Entry 7VQP (X-ray diffraction, 1.94 A resolution); this record covers chains A and C.

# Chain A
Name: Vitamin D3 receptor
Source organism: Rattus norvegicus
Amino-acid sequence (271 residues; row label = number of the first residue in the row; note: 47 numbers in that range are skipped by the numbering (no residue carries them; nothing is unmodelled there)):
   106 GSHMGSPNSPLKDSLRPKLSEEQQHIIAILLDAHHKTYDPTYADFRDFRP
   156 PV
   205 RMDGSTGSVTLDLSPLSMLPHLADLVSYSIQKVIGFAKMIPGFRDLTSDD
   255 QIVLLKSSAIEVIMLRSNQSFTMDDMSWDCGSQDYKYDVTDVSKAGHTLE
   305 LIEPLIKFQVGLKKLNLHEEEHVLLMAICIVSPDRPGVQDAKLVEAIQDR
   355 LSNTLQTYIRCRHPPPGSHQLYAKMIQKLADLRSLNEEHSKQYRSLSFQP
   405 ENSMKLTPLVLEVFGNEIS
Unresolved in the structure: 106-122, 146-151, 205-218, 421-423
Small-molecule neighbours: 7SW (3-((R)-4-((3R,5R,8R,9S,10S,13R,14S,17R)-3-(2-hydroxy-2-methylpropyl)-10,13-dimethylhexadecahydro-1H-cyclopenta[a]phenanthren-17-yl)pentanamido)propanoic acid): Thr142, Tyr143, Asp144, Leu223, Leu226, Leu229, Val230, Tyr232, Ser233, Lys236, Ile264, Ile267, Met268, Arg270, Ser271, Ser274, Trp282, Cys284, Tyr291, Val296, Ala299, His301, Leu305, Ile306, Leu309, His393, Tyr397, Leu410, Val414
Reported in the primary citation:
  - binding site for 7SW: Tyr143, Arg270, His301, His393

# Chain C
Name: Mediator of RNA polymerase II transcription subunit 1
Reference sequence: Q15648 (MED1_HUMAN); residues 625-637 here correspond to UniProt positions 640-652 (UniProt number = residue number + 15)
Amino-acid sequence (13 residues; row label = number of the first residue in the row):
   625 KNHPMLMNLLKDN
Unresolved in the structure: 625, 636-637
Curated features (UniProtKB/Swiss-Prot):
  - motif: Leu630 to Leu634 (LXXLL motif 2)

# How chain A and chain C interact
Residue-residue contacts - 21 pairs, chain A then chain C:
  Gln235(A) with Leu633(C)
  Ile238(A) with Leu630(C), hydrophobic; Leu633(C)
  Lys242(A) with Leu633(C), hydrogen bond (side chain-backbone); Leu634(C), hydrogen bond (side chain-backbone); Lys635(C)
  Ser252(A) with Met631(C)
  Gln255(A) with Leu634(C)
  Ile256(A) with His627(C); Met631(C), hydrophobic; Leu634(C), hydrophobic
  Leu259(A) with Leu634(C), hydrophobic
  Lys260(A) with His627(C), hydrogen bond; Leu630(C)
  Pro412(A) with Met629(C)
  Leu413(A) with Leu633(C), hydrophobic
  Glu416(A) with His627(C); Pro628(C); Met629(C), hydrogen bond (side chain-backbone); Leu630(C), hydrogen bond (side chain-backbone)
  Val417(A) with Leu630(C), hydrophobic
Interface residues without a listed pair, chain A (13 interface residues in all): Phe247
Interface residues without a listed pair, chain C (9 interface residues in all): Asn626

# In short
13 residues of chain A and 9 residues of chain C are in contact; the contacts include 5 hydrogen bonds. Polar
contacts include Lys242(A)-Leu633(C), Lys242(A)-Leu634(C) and Lys260(A)-His627(C). Ligands of chain A:
compound 7SW. From the paper: a binding site for 7SW at Tyr143(A), Arg270(A) and His301(A) among others.
Chain A is Vitamin D3 receptor (Rattus norvegicus) and chain C is Mediator of RNA polymerase II transcription
subunit 1; the structure, Vitamin D receptor complexed with a lithocholic acid derivative, was determined by
X-ray diffraction.
